Entry 4USZ (X-ray diffraction, 2.00 A resolution); this record covers chain A.

[Chain A]
Name: Vanadium-dependent haloperoxidase
Organism: Zobellia galactanivorans
Notes: EC 1.11.1.8, 1.11.1.-
Reference sequence: G0LAH5 (G0LAH5_ZOBGA); residues 1-450 here = UniProt positions 1-450
Chain sequence (458 residues; each row starts with the number of its first residue; numbers below 1 keep their minus sign (His-7 is residue -7)):
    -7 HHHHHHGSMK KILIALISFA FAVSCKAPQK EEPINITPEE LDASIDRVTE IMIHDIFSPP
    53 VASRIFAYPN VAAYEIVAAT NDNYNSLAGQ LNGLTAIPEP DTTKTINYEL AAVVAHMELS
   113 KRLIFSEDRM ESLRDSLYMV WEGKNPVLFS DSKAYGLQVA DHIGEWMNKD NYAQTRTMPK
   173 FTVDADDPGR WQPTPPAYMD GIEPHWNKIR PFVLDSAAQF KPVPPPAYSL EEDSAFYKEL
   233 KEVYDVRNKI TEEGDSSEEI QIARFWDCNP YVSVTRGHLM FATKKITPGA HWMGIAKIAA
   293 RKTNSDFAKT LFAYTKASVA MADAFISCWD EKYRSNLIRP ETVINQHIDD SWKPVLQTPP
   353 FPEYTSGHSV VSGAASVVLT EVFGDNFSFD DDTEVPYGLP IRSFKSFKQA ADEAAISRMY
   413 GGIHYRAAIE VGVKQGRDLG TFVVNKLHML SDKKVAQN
Disordered / not traced: -7 to 21, 266-275, 447-450
Construct notes: expression tag (-7 to 0)
Bound ions: Na+: Ala70, Asn73, Tyr76
Small-molecule neighbours: vanadate (VO4): Lys324, Arg331, Pro351, Phe353, Thr357, Ser358, Gly359, His360, Arg410, Ile415, His416
What the authors report for this chain:
  - conformationally variable residues (order/disorder transition): Phe173 to Asp178
  - vanadate coordination: His416
  - catalytic residues: His360, Arg410
  - mutagenesis - D322Y, H360A, H360S, R410A: abolished catalytic activity
  - mutagenesis - Y263A, S358A: increased catalytic activity on bromide
  - mutagenesis - W321R, S358A: unchanged catalytic activity
  - mutagenesis - Y263F, Y263S, C320S, D322K, F353H (26-fold): increased catalytic activity
  - specificity-determining residues: Tyr263, Ser358

[Overview]
Ligands of chain A: vanadate. Ala70, Asn73 and Tyr76 coordinate Na+. The paper reports catalytic residues
His360 and Arg410; Y263F, Y263S and C320S, among others, increase catalytic activity; 12 substitutions were
tested in all.
Chain A is Vanadium-dependent haloperoxidase (Zobellia galactanivorans); the structure, Crystal structure of
the first bacterial vanadium dependant iodoperoxidase, was determined by X-ray diffraction, deposited together
with 4CIT.
